5YQ7 - chains F and D of the 35 polymer chains in the assembly; structure by electron microscopy, 4.10 A resolution (low resolution: residue-level contacts below are approximate; hydrogen-bond / salt-bridge calls are withheld).

Chain F (and D):
Molecule: Alpha subunit of light-harvesting 1
Source organism: Roseiflexus castenholzii
Notes: chain D of this document is another copy of the same molecule, construct and numbering; everything in this record applies to it too
UniProt: Q83XD1 (Q83XD1_9CHLR); residue numbers follow UniProt; this construct covers 1-42
Amino-acid sequence (42 residues; numbered 1 to 42; the number before each row is that of its first residue):
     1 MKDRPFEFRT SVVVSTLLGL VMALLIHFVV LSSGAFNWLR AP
Not modelled in the structure: 1-4, 41-42
Metal / ion sites: bacteriochlorophyll a Mg near His-27 (its only coordinating residue here)
Residues lining bound ligands:
  - bacteriochlorophyll a (BCL), molecule 1: Glu-7, Phe-8, Ser-11, Ser-15
  - bacteriochlorophyll a (BCL), molecule 2: Val-13, Thr-16, Gly-19, Leu-20, Ala-23, His-27, Leu-31, Phe-36, Trp-38
  - bacteriochlorophyll a (BCL), molecule 3: Ala-23, Ile-26, His-27, Leu-31
  - beta,psi-caroten-4-one (KGD), molecule 1: Ser-15, Thr-16, Leu-18, Gly-19, Met-22, Leu-25, Ile-26
  - beta,psi-caroten-4-one (KGD), molecule 2: Ala-23, Leu-24, His-27, Phe-28
Reported in the primary citation:
  - binding site for bacteriochlorophyll a: His-27

How chain F and chain D interact:
Residue-residue contacts (5):
  Val-30(F) / Trp-38(D)
  Val-30(F) / Leu-39(D)
  Ser-33(F) / Leu-39(D)
  Gly-34(F) / Leu-39(D)
  Ala-35(F) / Leu-39(D)
Other interface residues (no listed pair), chain F (6 interface residues in all): Phe-6, Phe-36
Other interface residues (no listed pair), chain D (4 interface residues in all): Arg-9, Arg-40

Overview:
Chain F and chain D form an interface of 6 and 4 residues respectively. Bound to chain F: 3 copies of
bacteriochlorophyll a and beta,psi-caroten-4-one. The paper reports a binding site for bacteriochlorophyll a
at His-27(F).
Both chains are Alpha subunit of light-harvesting 1 (Roseiflexus castenholzii). Entry 5YQ7 (Cryo-EM structure
of the RC-LH core complex from Roseiflexus castenholzii) was determined by electron microscopy.
